Entry 8IYD (electron microscopy, 3.10 A resolution); this record covers chains a and V of the 30 polymer chains in the assembly.

# Chain a (and V)
Protein: Tail tube protein
From: Escherichia phage lambda
Notes: chain V of this document is another copy of the same molecule, construct and numbering; everything in this record applies to it too
UniProtKB: P03733 (TUBE_LAMBD); residues 1-246 here = UniProt positions 1-246
Sequence (246 residues; numbered 1 to 246; the number before each row is that of its first residue):
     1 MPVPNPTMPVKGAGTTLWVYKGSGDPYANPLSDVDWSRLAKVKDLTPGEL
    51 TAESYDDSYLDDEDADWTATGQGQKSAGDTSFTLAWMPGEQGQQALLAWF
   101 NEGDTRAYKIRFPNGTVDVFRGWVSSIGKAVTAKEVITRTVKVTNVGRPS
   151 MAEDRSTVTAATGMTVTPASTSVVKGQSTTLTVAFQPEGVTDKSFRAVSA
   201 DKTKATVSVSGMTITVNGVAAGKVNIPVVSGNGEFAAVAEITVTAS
Not modelled in the structure: 1-2

# How chain a and chain V interact
Residue-residue contacts (20; chain a residue first):
  Tyr55(a) with Val136(V), hydrogen bond (side chain-backbone)
  Ser58(a) with Lys43(V)
  Tyr59(a) with Lys41(V); Val42(V); Lys43(V)
  Leu60(a) with Gly14(V), hydrogen bond (backbone-backbone); Thr15(V); Val42(V), hydrogen bond (backbone-backbone); Lys43(V); Asp44(V); Leu45(V)
  Asp61(a) with Thr15(V); Thr16(V); Leu17(V), hydrogen bond (side chain-backbone); Arg38(V), salt bridge; Leu39(V); Val42(V)
  Glu63(a) with Ala13(V)
  Ala65(a) with Ala13(V), hydrophobic
  Gln74(a) with Lys134(V), hydrogen bond
Other interface residues (no listed pair), chain a (10 interface residues in all): Glu53, Asp62
Other interface residues (no listed pair), chain V (18 interface residues in all): Lys11, Gly12, Ala85, Glu135

# Summary
The interface between chain a and chain V involves 10 residues on one side and 18 on the other, with 5
hydrogen bonds and 1 salt bridge. Among the polar pairs are Asp61(a)-Arg38(V), Tyr55(a)-Val136(V) and
Asp61(a)-Leu17(V).
Chain a and chain V are both Tail tube protein (Escherichia phage lambda); the structure, Tail cap of phage
lambda tail, was determined by electron microscopy, deposited together with 8IYK, 8IYL, 8JVM and 8KGE.
